PDB entry 4R6P | X-ray diffraction, 1.70 A resolution | chains A and C of the 8 polymer chains in the assembly

[Chain A (and C)]
Name: Agglutinin alpha chain
From: Artocarpus integer
Notes: chain C of this document is another copy of the same molecule, construct and numbering; everything in this record applies to it too
UniProt: P18670 (LECA_ARTIN); residues 1-133 here = UniProt positions 1-133
Amino-acid sequence (133 residues; numbered 1 to 133; the number before each row is that of its first residue):
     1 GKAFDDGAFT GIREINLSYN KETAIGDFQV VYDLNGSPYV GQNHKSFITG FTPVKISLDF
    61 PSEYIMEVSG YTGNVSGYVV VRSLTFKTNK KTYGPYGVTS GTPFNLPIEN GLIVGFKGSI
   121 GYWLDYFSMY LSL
UniProt features mapped onto this chain:
  - region: Val-68 to Asn-89 (IgA-binding)
  - glycosylation (N-linked (GlcNAc...) asparagine): Asn-43, Asn-74
  - natural variant: Lys-45 (K45L; K45T), Met-66 (M66D; M66V)

[How chain A and chain C interact]
Residue-residue contacts - 8 pairs, chain A then chain C:
  Thr-102(A) / Pro-103(C)
  Pro-103(A) / Thr-102(C)
  Pro-103(A) / Pro-103(C)
  Leu-106(A) / Leu-106(C)  hydrophobic
  Glu-109(A) / Lys-117(C)  salt bridge
  Glu-109(A) / Ser-128(C)  hydrogen bond
  Lys-117(A) / Glu-109(C)  salt bridge
  Ser-128(A) / Glu-109(C)  hydrogen bond
Interface residues without a listed pair, chain A (9 interface residues in all): Phe-104, Asn-105, Leu-131
Interface residues without a listed pair, chain C (9 interface residues in all): Phe-104, Asn-105, Leu-131

[Summary]
Chain A and chain C each contribute 9 residues to their interface; the contacts include 2 hydrogen bonds and 2
salt bridges. Polar contacts include Glu-109(A)/Lys-117(C) and Glu-109(A)/Ser-128(C).
Both chains are Agglutinin alpha chain (Artocarpus integer). Entry 4R6P (Jacalin-carbohydrate interactions.
Distortion of the ligand as a determinant of affinity) was determined by X-ray diffraction together with 4R6N,
4R6O, 4R6Q and 4R6R from the same study.
